PDB entry 7W9T | electron microscopy, 3.00 A resolution | chains A and B of the 3 polymer chains in the assembly

# Chain A
Protein: Sodium channel protein type 9 subunit alpha
Organism: Homo sapiens
UniProt: Q15858 (SCN9A_HUMAN); residue numbers follow UniProt; this construct covers 1-1988
Chain sequence (2031 residues; numbered -42 to 1988; the number before each row is that of its first residue; numbers below 1 keep their minus sign (Met-42 is residue -42)):
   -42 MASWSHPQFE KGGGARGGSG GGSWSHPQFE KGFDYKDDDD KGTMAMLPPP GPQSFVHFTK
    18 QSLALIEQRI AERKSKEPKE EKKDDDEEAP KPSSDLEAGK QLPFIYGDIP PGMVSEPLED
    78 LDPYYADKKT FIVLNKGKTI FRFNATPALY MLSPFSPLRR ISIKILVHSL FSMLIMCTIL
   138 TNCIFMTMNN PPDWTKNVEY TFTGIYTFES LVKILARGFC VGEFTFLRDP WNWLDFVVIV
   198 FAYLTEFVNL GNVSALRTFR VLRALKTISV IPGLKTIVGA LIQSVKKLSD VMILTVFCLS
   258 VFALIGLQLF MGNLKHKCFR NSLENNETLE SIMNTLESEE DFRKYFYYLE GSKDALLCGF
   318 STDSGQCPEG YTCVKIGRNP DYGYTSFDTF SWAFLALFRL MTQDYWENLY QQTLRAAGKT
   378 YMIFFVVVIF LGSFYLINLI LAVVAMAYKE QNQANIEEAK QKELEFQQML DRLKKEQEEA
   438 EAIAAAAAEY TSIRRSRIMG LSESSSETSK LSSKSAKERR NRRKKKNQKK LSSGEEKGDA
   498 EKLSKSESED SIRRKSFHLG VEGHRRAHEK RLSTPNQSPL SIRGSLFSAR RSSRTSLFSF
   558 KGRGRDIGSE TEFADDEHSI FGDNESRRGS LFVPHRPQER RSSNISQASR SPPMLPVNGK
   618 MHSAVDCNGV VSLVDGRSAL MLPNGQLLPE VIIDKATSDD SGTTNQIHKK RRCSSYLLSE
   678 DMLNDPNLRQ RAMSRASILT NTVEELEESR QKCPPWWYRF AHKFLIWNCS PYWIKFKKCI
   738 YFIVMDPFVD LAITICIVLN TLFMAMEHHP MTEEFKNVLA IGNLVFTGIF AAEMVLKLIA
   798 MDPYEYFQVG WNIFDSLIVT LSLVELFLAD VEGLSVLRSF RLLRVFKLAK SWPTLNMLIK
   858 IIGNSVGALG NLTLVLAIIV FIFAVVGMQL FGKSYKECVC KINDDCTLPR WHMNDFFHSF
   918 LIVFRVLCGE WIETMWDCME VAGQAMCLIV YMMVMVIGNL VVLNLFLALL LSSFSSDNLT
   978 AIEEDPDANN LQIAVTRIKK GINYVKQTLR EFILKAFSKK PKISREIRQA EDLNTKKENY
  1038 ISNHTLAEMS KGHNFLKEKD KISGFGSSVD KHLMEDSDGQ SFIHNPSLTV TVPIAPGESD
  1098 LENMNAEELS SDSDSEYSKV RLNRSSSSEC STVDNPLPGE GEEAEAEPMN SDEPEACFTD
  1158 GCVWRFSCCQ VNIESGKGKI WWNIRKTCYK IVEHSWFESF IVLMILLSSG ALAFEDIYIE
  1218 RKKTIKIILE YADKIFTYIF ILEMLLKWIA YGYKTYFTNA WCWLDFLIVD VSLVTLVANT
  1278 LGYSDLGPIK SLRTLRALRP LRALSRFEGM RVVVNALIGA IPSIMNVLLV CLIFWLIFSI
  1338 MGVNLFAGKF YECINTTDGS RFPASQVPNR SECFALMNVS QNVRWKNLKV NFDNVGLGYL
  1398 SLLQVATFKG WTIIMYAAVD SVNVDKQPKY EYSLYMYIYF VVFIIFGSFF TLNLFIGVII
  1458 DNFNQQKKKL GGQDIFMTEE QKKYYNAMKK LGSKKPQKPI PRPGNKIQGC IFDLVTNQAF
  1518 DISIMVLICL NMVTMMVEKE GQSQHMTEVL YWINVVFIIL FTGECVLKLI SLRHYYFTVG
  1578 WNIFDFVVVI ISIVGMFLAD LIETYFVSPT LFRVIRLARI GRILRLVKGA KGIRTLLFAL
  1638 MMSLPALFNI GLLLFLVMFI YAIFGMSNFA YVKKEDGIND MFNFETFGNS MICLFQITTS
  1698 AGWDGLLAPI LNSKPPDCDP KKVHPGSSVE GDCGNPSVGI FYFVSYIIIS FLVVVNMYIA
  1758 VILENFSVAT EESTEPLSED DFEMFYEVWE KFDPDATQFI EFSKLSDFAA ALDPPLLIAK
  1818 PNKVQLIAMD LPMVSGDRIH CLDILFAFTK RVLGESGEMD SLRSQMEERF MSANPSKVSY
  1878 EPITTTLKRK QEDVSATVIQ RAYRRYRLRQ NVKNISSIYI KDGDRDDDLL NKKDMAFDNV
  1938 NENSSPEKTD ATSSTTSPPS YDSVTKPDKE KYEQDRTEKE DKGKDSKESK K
Not modelled in the structure: -42 to 7, 35-46, 433-727, 1015-1174, 1892-1988
Differences from the reference sequence: expression tag (-42 to 0); engineered mutation Lys406 (Glu in Q15858)
Cystine bridges: Cys275-Cys324, Cys315-Cys330, Cys897-Cys903, Cys935-Cys944, Cys1350-Cys1370, Cys1715-Cys1730
Covalent attachments: N-acetylglucosamine (NAG) linked to Asn283, Asn1352, Asn1366, Asn1375
Residues lining bound ligands:
  - Saxitoxin (9SL; [(3aS,4R,10aS)-2,6-diamino-10,10-dihydroxy-3a,4,9,10-tetrahydro-3H,8H-pyrrolo[1,2-c]purin-4-yl]methyl carbamate): Tyr362, Glu364, Glu927, Glu930, Phe1405, Lys1406, Gly1407, Trp1408, Thr1409, Ile1410, Ala1698, Gly1699, Asp1701
  - 9Z9 ((3beta,14beta,17beta,25R)-3-[4-methoxy-3-(methoxymethyl)butoxy]spirost-5-en): Leu398, Ala402, Lys406, Leu960, Phe963, Leu964, Leu967, Ile1453, Ile1457, Asn1461, Tyr1755, Ile1756, Ile1759, Phe1763
  - 1-O-octadecyl-sn-glycero-3-phosphocholine (LPE), molecule 1: Ile250, Val253, Phe254, Ser257, Phe351, Cys1526, Met1529, Met1533, Leu1623, Gly1626, Ala1627
  - 1-O-octadecyl-sn-glycero-3-phosphocholine (LPE), molecule 2: Thr319, Asp320, Lys376, Thr377, Met379, Val383, Phe1652, Met1655, Met1688, Phe1692
  - 1-O-octadecyl-sn-glycero-3-phosphocholine (LPE), molecule 3: Lys376, Asp1213, Tyr1215, Thr1683, Phe1684, Gly1685, Asn1686
  - 1-O-octadecyl-sn-glycero-3-phosphocholine (LPE), molecule 4: Phe387, Glu1477, Gln1478, Tyr1481, Met1485, Leu1641, Pro1642, Leu1644, Phe1645, Asn1646, Gly1648, Met1754
  - 1-O-octadecyl-sn-glycero-3-phosphocholine (LPE), molecule 5: Met763, His765, Phe772
  - 1-O-octadecyl-sn-glycero-3-phosphocholine (LPE), molecule 6: Trp1178, Trp1179, Arg1182, Trp1245, Tyr1250
  - 1-O-octadecyl-sn-glycero-3-phosphocholine (LPE), molecule 7: Leu1203, Ser1206, Gly1207, Ala1210, Phe1211, Lys1219, Ala1300, Phe1304, Met1307, Leu1649, Phe1652, Leu1653, Phe1656, Phe1684
  - 1-O-octadecyl-sn-glycero-3-phosphocholine (LPE), molecule 8: Ala1257, Trp1258, Leu1261, Leu1298, Val1311, Asn1312, Ile1315
  - 1-O-octadecyl-sn-glycero-3-phosphocholine (LPE), molecule 9: Leu1298, Leu1301, Leu1653, Val1654, Ile1657, Tyr1658, Phe1661, Val1735, Phe1738, Tyr1739, Ser1742, Ile1746
  - 1-O-octadecyl-sn-glycero-3-phosphocholine (LPE), molecule 10: Glu1477, Lys1480, Tyr1481, Ala1484, Met1485, Leu1488, Met1638, Leu1641
  - 1-O-octadecyl-sn-glycero-3-phosphocholine (LPE), molecule 11: Ser1710, Asn1732, Pro1733, Ser1734, Ile1737, Phe1738, Val1741, Ser1742, Ile1745
  - phosphatidyl serine (P5S; O-[(R)-{[(2R)-2,3-bis(octadecanoyloxy)propyl]oxy}(hydroxy)phosphoryl]-L-serine), molecule 1: Leu388, Gly1489, Ser1490, Trp1578, Phe1581, Leu1621, Val1624, Lys1628, Arg1631, Thr1632, Leu1634, Phe1635, Met1638
  - phosphatidyl serine (P5S), molecule 2: Trp1178, Trp1179, Arg1182, Lys1183, Tyr1186, Leu1242, Trp1245, Ile1246, Ala1247, Tyr1248, Gly1249, Tyr1250, Lys1251, Thr1252
UniProt features mapped onto this chain:
  - site (Is directly targeted by the spider protoxin-II): Glu822, Asp827
  - modified residue: Ser1490 (Phosphoserine)
  - glycosylation (N-linked (GlcNAc...) asparagine): Asn209, Asn283, Asn1352, Asn1366, Asn1375
  - natural variant: Gln10 (Q10R: In PERYTHM), Ile62 (I62V: Found in a patient with febrile seizures; uncertain significance), Pro149 (P149Q: Found in a patient with febrile seizures; uncertain significance), Phe216 (F216S: In PERYTHM), Ser241 (S241T: In PERYTHM), Asn395 (N395K: In PERYTHM), Asn641 (N641Y: Found in patients with febrile seizures plus; uncertain significance), Cys710 (C710Y: Found in a patient with severe myoclonic epilepsy in infancy; uncertain significance), Ile859 (I859T: In PERYTHM), Leu869 (L869F: In PERYTHM; L869H: In PERYTHM), Arg907 (R907Q: In CIP), Arg1007 (R1007C: In PEXPD), 11 further natural variant entries in UniProt
  - mutagenesis: Glu764 (E764Q: 5-fold less blocked by the spider huwentoxin-IV), Ile778 (I778A: 5-fold less inhibited by the spider protoxin-II), Glu822 (E822A: No change in inhibition (IC(50)) by the spider protoxin-II, but has a significant impact on channel activation by shifiting the V(50) towart 0 mV when targeted by protoxin-II ...), Leu823 (L823A: 9-fold less inhibited by the spider protoxin-II), Phe824 (F824A: 4-fold less inhibited by the spider protoxin-II; F824C: Less inhibited by the spider protoxin-II), Leu825 (L825A: No change in inhibition by the spider protoxin-II; L825C: 19-fold less blocked by the spider huwentoxin-IV), Ala826 (A826L: 8-fold less inhibited by the spider protoxin-II), Asp827 (D827A: 13-fold less blocked by the spider huwentoxin-IV, 3-fold less inhibited by the spider protoxin-II, and has a significant impact on channel activation by shifiting the V(50) towart 0 mV when ...), Glu829 (E829C: 400-fold less blocked by the spider huwentoxin-IV), Thr1409 to Ile1410 (Important increase in inhibition by saxitoxin and little increase in inhibition by tetrodotoxin), Ser1490 (S1490A: Abolishes stimulation by agents that stimulate PKC activity; S1490D/E: Increases current amplitude), Asp1597 (D1597A: Decrease of the inhibition of fast inactivation produced by scorpion alpha-toxins CvIV4 and AaH2 on this channel), 2 further mutagenesis entries in UniProt

# Chain B
Protein: Sodium channel subunit beta-1
Organism: Homo sapiens
UniProt: Q07699 (SCN1B_HUMAN); residues 1-218 here = UniProt positions 1-218
Chain sequence (218 residues; row label = number of the first residue in the row):
     1 MGRLLALVVG AALVSSACGG CVEVDSETEA VYGMTFKILC ISCKRRSETN AETFTEWTFR
    61 QKGTEEFVKI LRYENEVLQL EEDERFEGRV VWNGSRGTKD LQDLSIFITN VTYNHSGDYE
   121 CHVYRLLFFE NYEHNTSVVK KIHIEVVDKA NRDMASIVSE IMMYVLIVVL TIWLVAEMIY
   181 CYKKIAAATE TAAQENASEY LAITSESKEN CTGVQVAE
Not modelled in the structure: 1-19, 193-218
Cystine bridges: Cys21-Cys43, Cys40-Cys121
Covalent attachments: N-acetylglucosamine (NAG) linked to Asn93, Asn110, Asn114, Asn135
UniProt features mapped onto this chain:
  - glycosylation (N-linked (GlcNAc...) asparagine): Asn93, Asn110, Asn114, Asn135
  - natural variant: Asp25 (D25N: Found in a patient with idiopathic childhood epilepsy), Arg85 (R85H: In ATFB13), Glu87 (E87Q: Found in a patient with non-specific cardiac conduction defects), Ile106 (I106T: In DEE52; uncertain significance), Cys121 (C121W: In GEFSP1), Arg125 (R125C: In DEE52; R125L: In GEFSP1), Asp153 (D153N: In ATFB13)

# Interface between chain A and chain B
Contacting residue pairs - 56 pairs, chain A then chain B:
  Arg277(A) - Asn131(B)
  Arg277(A) - Tyr132(B)
  Asn278(A) - Tyr132(B)
  Ser279(A) - Tyr132(B)
  Arg300(A) - Glu130(B)  salt bridge
  Tyr304(A) - Glu48(B)  hydrogen bond
  Leu306(A) - Glu48(B)
  Leu313(A) - Arg46(B)
  Gln323(A) - Arg46(B)  hydrogen bond (backbone-side chain)
  Cys324(A) - Arg45(B)
  Pro325(A) - Arg46(B)
  Pro325(A) - Phe129(B)  hydrophobic
  Glu326(A) - Leu127(B)
  Glu326(A) - Phe129(B)
  Glu326(A) - His134(B)
  Glu326(A) - Thr136(B)  hydrogen bond
  Gly327(A) - Tyr132(B)  hydrogen bond (backbone-side chain)
  Gly327(A) - His134(B)
  Tyr328(A) - Phe129(B)  hydrophobic
  Tyr328(A) - Tyr132(B)
  Asn1180(A) - Tyr182(B)
  Asn1180(A) - Ile185(B)
  Asn1180(A) - Ala186(B)
  Ile1181(A) - Tyr182(B)  hydrophobic
  Lys1183(A) - Thr189(B)
  Thr1184(A) - Met178(B)
  Thr1184(A) - Cys181(B)
  Thr1184(A) - Tyr182(B)
  Thr1184(A) - Ile185(B)
  Ile1188(A) - Glu177(B)
  Ile1188(A) - Cys181(B)  hydrophobic
  Ile1214(A) - Gly20(B)
  Ile1214(A) - Val22(B)
  Tyr1215(A) - Val22(B)  hydrophobic
  Glu1217(A) - Val24(B)
  Arg1218(A) - Val22(B)
  Arg1218(A) - Glu23(B)  hydrogen bond (side chain-backbone)
  Ile1224(A) - Ser159(B)
  Ile1225(A) - Ser159(B)
  Tyr1228(A) - Ser156(B)
  Tyr1228(A) - Ser159(B)
  Tyr1228(A) - Glu160(B)
  Tyr1228(A) - Met163(B)  hydrophobic
  Lys1231(A) - Met163(B)
  Ile1232(A) - Met163(B)  hydrophobic
  Ile1232(A) - Leu166(B)  hydrophobic
  Tyr1235(A) - Leu170(B)  hydrophobic
  Tyr1235(A) - Thr171(B)  hydrogen bond
  Tyr1668(A) - Gly20(B)
  Asp1677(A) - Arg46(B)  salt bridge
  Glu1682(A) - Gly20(B)
  Pro1722(A) - Gly20(B)
  Pro1722(A) - Cys21(B)
  Pro1722(A) - Val22(B)  hydrogen bond (backbone-backbone)
  Pro1722(A) - Gln102(B)
  Gly1723(A) - Ile41(B)
Other interface residues (no listed pair), chain A (41 interface residues in all): Tyr305, Arg372, Ile1177, Lys1220, Ile1236, Leu1239, Ala1667, His1721
Other interface residues (no listed pair), chain B (39 interface residues in all): Asp25, Glu27, Thr49, Asp103, Arg152, Asp153, Ile167, Leu174

# Summary
41 residues of chain A face 39 of chain B across their interface, with 7 hydrogen bonds and 2 salt bridges.
Polar pairs include Arg300(A)-Glu130(B), Asp1677(A)-Arg46(B) and Tyr304(A)-Glu48(B). Bound to chain A:
Saxitoxin, phosphatidyl serine, compound 9Z9 and 11 copies of 1-O-octadecyl-sn-glycero-3-phosphocholine.
Here chain A is Sodium channel protein type 9 subunit alpha and chain B is Sodium channel subunit beta-1, both
from Homo sapiens. Entry 7W9T (Cryo-EM structure of human Nav1.7(E406K) in complex with auxiliary beta
subunits, huwentoxin-IV and saxitoxin (S6IV alpha ...) was determined by electron microscopy (same publication
as 7W9K, 7W9L, 7W9M and 7W9P).
